Entry 6W11 (X-ray diffraction, 2.46 A resolution); this record covers chains B and A of the 3 polymer chains in the assembly.

[Chain B (and A)]
Protein: CRISPR locus-related putative DNA-binding protein Csa3
Source organism: Saccharolobus solfataricus (strain ATCC 35092 / DSM 1617 / JCM 11322 / P2)
Notes: chain A of this document is another copy of the same molecule, construct and numbering; everything in this record applies to it too
UniProt: Q97Y88 (CSA3_SACS2); residue numbers follow UniProt; this construct covers 1-212
Amino-acid sequence (212 residues; row label = number of the first residue in the row):
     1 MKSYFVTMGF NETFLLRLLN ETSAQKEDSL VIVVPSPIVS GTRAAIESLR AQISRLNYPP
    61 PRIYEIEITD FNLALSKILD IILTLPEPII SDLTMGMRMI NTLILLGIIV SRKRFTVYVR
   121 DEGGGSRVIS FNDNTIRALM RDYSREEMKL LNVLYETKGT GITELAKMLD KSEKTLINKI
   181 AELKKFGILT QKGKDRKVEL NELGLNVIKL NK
Disordered / not traced: 124-125, 160-162, 174-176, 192-195 (chain A: fully traced)
Reported in the primary citation:
  - self-association interface (contacts with another copy of this molecule); pairs are residue here / residue on that copy: G96-R98 (backbone contact)
  - binding site for cA4: G9, F10, N11, T13, F14, V39, T42, G96, M97, R98, E122 to G124
  - conformationally variable residues (side-chain flip): F10

[Chain B / chain A interface]
Contacting residue pairs - 77 pairs, chain B then chain A:
  P35(B) - R127(A)
  S36(B) - R127(A)  hydrogen bond (backbone-side chain)
  I68(B) - R127(A)
  I68(B) - I129(A)  hydrophobic
  T69(B) - V128(A)
  D70(B) - I129(A)
  F71(B) - I129(A)
  F71(B) - S130(A)
  F71(B) - F131(A)  hydrophobic
  F71(B) - T135(A)
  N72(B) - E202(A)
  N72(B) - L203(A)
  N72(B) - N206(A)  hydrogen bond
  L73(B) - E202(A)
  L75(B) - L139(A)  hydrophobic
  L75(B) - N206(A)
  S76(B) - N206(A)
  S76(B) - K209(A)
  L79(B) - L210(A)  hydrophobic
  D80(B) - K209(A)  salt bridge
  L93(B) - R98(A)  hydrogen bond (backbone-side chain)
  L93(B) - T102(A)
  T94(B) - R98(A)  hydrogen bond (backbone-side chain)
  M95(B) - R98(A)
  G96(B) - R98(A)  hydrogen bond (backbone-side chain)
  M97(B) - D121(A)
  M97(B) - E122(A)
  M97(B) - R127(A)  hydrogen bond
  R98(B) - L93(A)  hydrogen bond (side chain-backbone)
  R98(B) - T94(A)
  R98(B) - M95(A)
  R98(B) - G96(A)  hydrogen bond (side chain-backbone)
  R98(B) - R98(A)
  R98(B) - N101(A)
  R98(B) - V119(A)
  R98(B) - E122(A)  hydrogen bond (backbone-side chain)
  M99(B) - V119(A)
  M99(B) - R120(A)
  M99(B) - R127(A)
  M99(B) - I129(A)
  N101(B) - R98(A)
  T102(B) - V119(A)
  T102(B) - F131(A)
  L103(B) - I129(A)  hydrophobic
  L106(B) - I109(A)  hydrophobic
  L106(B) - F131(A)  hydrophobic
  V110(B) - L139(A)  hydrophobic
  V110(B) - M140(A)  hydrophobic
  V110(B) - L210(A)
  R112(B) - M140(A)  hydrogen bond (side chain-backbone)
  R112(B) - R141(A)  hydrogen bond (side chain-backbone)
  R112(B) - D142(A)  salt bridge
  V119(B) - M99(A)  hydrophobic
  V119(B) - T102(A)
  R120(B) - M99(A)
  D121(B) - M99(A)
  I129(B) - F71(A)
  I129(B) - M99(A)  hydrophobic
  S130(B) - F71(A)
  F131(B) - F71(A)  hydrophobic
  F131(B) - L106(A)  hydrophobic
  T135(B) - F71(A)
  L139(B) - L75(A)  hydrophobic
  L139(B) - V110(A)  hydrophobic
  M140(B) - V110(A)  hydrophobic
  M140(B) - R112(A)  hydrogen bond (backbone-side chain)
  D142(B) - R112(A)  salt bridge
  E202(B) - N72(A)
  E202(B) - L73(A)
  L203(B) - N72(A)
  N206(B) - N72(A)  hydrogen bond
  N206(B) - S76(A)
  K209(B) - S76(A)  hydrogen bond
  K209(B) - D80(A)
  L210(B) - L79(A)  hydrophobic
  L210(B) - V110(A)
  L210(B) - S111(A)
Also at the interface, not in a pair above, chain B (45 interface residues in all): L83, L105, I109, I136, R141
Also at the interface, not in a pair above, chain A (44 interface residues in all): T69, D70, L83, L105, I136

[In short]
Chain B and chain A form an interface of 45 and 44 residues respectively, with 14 hydrogen bonds and 3 salt
bridges. Polar contacts include D80(B)-K209(A), R112(B)-D142(A) and S36(B)-R127(A). From the paper: a binding
site for cA4 at G9(B), F10(B) and N11(B) among others; conformational variability at F10(B).
Chain B and chain A are both CRISPR locus-related putative DNA-binding protein Csa3 (Saccharolobus
solfataricus (strain ATCC 35092 / DSM 1617 / JCM 11322 / P2)); the structure, The structure of Sulfolobus
solfataricus Csa3 in complex with cyclic tetraadenylate (cA4), was determined by X-ray diffraction.
